1HM9 - chain A; structure by X-ray diffraction, 1.75 A resolution.

# Chain A
Name: Udp-N-acetylglucosamine-1-phosphate uridyltransferase
From: Streptococcus pneumoniae
Notes: EC 2.7.7.23
UniProtKB: Q97R46 (Q97R46_STRPN); residues 2-459 here = UniProt positions 2-459
Sequence (468 residues; each row starts with the number of its first residue; numbers below 1 keep their minus sign (Met-8 is residue -8)):
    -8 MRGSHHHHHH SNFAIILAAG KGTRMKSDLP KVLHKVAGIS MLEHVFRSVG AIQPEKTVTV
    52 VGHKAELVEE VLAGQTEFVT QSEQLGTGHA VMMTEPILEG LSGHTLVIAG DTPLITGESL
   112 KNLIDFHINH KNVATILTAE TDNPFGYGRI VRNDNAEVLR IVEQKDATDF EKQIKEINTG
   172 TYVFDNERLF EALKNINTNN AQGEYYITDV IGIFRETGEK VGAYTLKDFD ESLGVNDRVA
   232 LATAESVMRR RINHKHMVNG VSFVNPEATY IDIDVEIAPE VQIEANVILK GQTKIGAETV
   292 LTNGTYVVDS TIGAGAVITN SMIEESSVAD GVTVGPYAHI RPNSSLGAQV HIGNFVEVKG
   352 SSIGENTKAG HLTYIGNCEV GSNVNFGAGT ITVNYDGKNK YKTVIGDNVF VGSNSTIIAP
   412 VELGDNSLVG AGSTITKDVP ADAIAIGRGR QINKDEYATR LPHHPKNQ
Disordered / not traced: -8 to 1
Metal / ion sites: Ca2+ site 1: Arg15 (together with uridine-diphosphate-N-acetylglucosamine); Ca2+ site 2: Asp102, Asn227 (together with uridine-diphosphate-N-acetylglucosamine); Ca2+ site 3: Asp160 (shared with 2 residues of chain B); Ca2+ site 4: Asp398, Asp416 (shared with 1 residue of chain B); Ca2+ site 5 near Asn405 (its only coordinating residue here)
Ligand contacts:
  - acetyl coenzyme A (ACO): His362, Tyr365, Asn376, Gly378, Ala379, Ile382, Thr383, Val384, Asn385, Tyr386, Phe401, Gly403, Ser404, Ile409, Leu419, Gly421, Ala422, Thr427, Ile437, Arg439, Gly440, Arg441, Ile443, Lys445, Tyr448, Leu452
  - uridine-diphosphate-N-acetylglucosamine (UD1): Leu8, Ala9, Ala10, Gly11, Arg15, Lys22, Val23, Gln72, Gln75, Leu76, Gly77, Thr78, Ala81, Ala100, Gly101, Asp102, Thr103, Gly137, Tyr138, Gly139, Ile152, Glu154, Asn169, Thr170, Gly171, Tyr173, Tyr197, Ile198, Thr199, Gly225, Asn227

# Overview
Chain A binds acetyl coenzyme A and uridine-diphosphate-N-acetylglucosamine. Asp102 and Asn227 form the Ca2+
site 2. Asp398 and Asp416 form the Ca2+ site 4.
Chain A is Udp-N-acetylglucosamine-1-phosphate uridyltransferase (Streptococcus pneumoniae); the structure,
Crystal structure of s.pneumoniae N-acetylglucosamine-1-phosphate uridyltransferase, glmu, bound to acetyl
coenzyme A and udp-N-acetylglucosamine, was determined by X-ray diffraction, deposited together with 1HM0 and
1HM8.
